PDB entry 2Y0B | X-ray diffraction, 2.10 A resolution | chains B and G of the 3 polymer chains in the assembly

[Chain B]
Molecule: Caspase-3
Source organism: Homo sapiens
Notes: EC 3.4.22.56
UniProtKB: P42574 (CASP3_HUMAN); numbering as in UniProt (aligned over 176-277)
Chain sequence (118 residues; row label = number of the first residue in the row):
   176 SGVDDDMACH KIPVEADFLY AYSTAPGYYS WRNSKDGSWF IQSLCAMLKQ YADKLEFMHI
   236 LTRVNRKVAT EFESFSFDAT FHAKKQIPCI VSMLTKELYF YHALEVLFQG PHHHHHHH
Unresolved in the structure: 176-183, 278-293
Sequence notes: expression tag (278-293)
Curated features (UniProtKB/Swiss-Prot):
  - modified residue: R207 (Microbial infection: ADP-riboxanated arginine)
  - mutagenesis: R207 (R207A: Abolished ADP-riboxanation by C.violaceum CopC)

[Chain G]
Molecule: Darpin-3.4_S76R
Source organism: synthetic construct
Notes: fragment: n2c, residues 1-136; antibody fragment or engineered binder
Chain sequence (136 residues; each row starts with the number of its first residue):
     1 MRGSHHHHHH GSDLGKKLLE ATRAGQDDEV RILMANGADV NAMDDAGVTP LHLAAKRGHL
    61 EIVEVLLKHG ADVNARDIWG RTPLHLAATV GHLEIVEVLL EYGADVNAQD KFGKTAFDIS
   121 IDNGNEDLAE ILQKLN
Unresolved in the structure: 1-12, 132-136

[Chain B / chain G interface]
Residue-residue contacts (28):
  Y204(B) - I78(G)
  W206(B) - D45(G)
  W206(B) - A46(G)
  W206(B) - I78(G)  hydrophobic
  R207(B) - D45(G)
  N208(B) - D45(G)  hydrogen bond
  S209(B) - D45(G)
  F250(B) - D44(G)
  F250(B) - D45(G)
  S251(B) - D44(G)  hydrogen bond
  S251(B) - A46(G)
  S251(B) - V48(G)
  F252(B) - K16(G)
  F252(B) - L19(G)  hydrophobic
  F252(B) - E20(G)
  F252(B) - R23(G)  hydrogen bond (backbone-side chain)
  F252(B) - D44(G)  hydrogen bond (backbone-side chain)
  F252(B) - L53(G)
  D253(B) - V48(G)
  D253(B) - K56(G)  salt bridge
  D253(B) - R81(G)  salt bridge
  T255(B) - W79(G)
  F256(B) - A46(G)  hydrophobic
  F256(B) - V48(G)  hydrophobic
  F256(B) - D77(G)
  F256(B) - I78(G)  hydrophobic
  F256(B) - W79(G)  hydrophobic
  F256(B) - R81(G)
Interface residues without a listed pair, chain G (15 interface residues in all): K111

[Overview]
11 residues of chain B face 15 of chain G across their interface, with 4 hydrogen bonds and 2 salt bridges.
Among the polar pairs are D253(B)-K56(G), D253(B)-R81(G) and N208(B)-D45(G). Curated annotation (UniProt)
lists one mutagenesis site on chain B.
Chain B is Caspase-3 (Homo sapiens) and chain G is Darpin-3.4_S76R (synthetic construct); the structure,
Caspase-3 in Complex with an Inhibitory DARPin-3.4_S76R, was determined by X-ray diffraction (same publication
as 2XZD).
